7RIP - chains A and H of the 13 polymer chains in the assembly; structure by X-ray diffraction, 3.30 A resolution.

== Chain A ==
Molecule: DNA-directed RNA polymerase II subunit RPB1
Source organism: Saccharomyces cerevisiae (strain ATCC 204508 / S288c)
Notes: EC 2.7.7.6
UniProtKB: P04050 (RPB1_YEAST); residue numbers follow UniProt; this construct covers 1-1733
Amino-acid sequence (1733 residues; numbered 1 to 1733; the number before each row is that of its first residue):
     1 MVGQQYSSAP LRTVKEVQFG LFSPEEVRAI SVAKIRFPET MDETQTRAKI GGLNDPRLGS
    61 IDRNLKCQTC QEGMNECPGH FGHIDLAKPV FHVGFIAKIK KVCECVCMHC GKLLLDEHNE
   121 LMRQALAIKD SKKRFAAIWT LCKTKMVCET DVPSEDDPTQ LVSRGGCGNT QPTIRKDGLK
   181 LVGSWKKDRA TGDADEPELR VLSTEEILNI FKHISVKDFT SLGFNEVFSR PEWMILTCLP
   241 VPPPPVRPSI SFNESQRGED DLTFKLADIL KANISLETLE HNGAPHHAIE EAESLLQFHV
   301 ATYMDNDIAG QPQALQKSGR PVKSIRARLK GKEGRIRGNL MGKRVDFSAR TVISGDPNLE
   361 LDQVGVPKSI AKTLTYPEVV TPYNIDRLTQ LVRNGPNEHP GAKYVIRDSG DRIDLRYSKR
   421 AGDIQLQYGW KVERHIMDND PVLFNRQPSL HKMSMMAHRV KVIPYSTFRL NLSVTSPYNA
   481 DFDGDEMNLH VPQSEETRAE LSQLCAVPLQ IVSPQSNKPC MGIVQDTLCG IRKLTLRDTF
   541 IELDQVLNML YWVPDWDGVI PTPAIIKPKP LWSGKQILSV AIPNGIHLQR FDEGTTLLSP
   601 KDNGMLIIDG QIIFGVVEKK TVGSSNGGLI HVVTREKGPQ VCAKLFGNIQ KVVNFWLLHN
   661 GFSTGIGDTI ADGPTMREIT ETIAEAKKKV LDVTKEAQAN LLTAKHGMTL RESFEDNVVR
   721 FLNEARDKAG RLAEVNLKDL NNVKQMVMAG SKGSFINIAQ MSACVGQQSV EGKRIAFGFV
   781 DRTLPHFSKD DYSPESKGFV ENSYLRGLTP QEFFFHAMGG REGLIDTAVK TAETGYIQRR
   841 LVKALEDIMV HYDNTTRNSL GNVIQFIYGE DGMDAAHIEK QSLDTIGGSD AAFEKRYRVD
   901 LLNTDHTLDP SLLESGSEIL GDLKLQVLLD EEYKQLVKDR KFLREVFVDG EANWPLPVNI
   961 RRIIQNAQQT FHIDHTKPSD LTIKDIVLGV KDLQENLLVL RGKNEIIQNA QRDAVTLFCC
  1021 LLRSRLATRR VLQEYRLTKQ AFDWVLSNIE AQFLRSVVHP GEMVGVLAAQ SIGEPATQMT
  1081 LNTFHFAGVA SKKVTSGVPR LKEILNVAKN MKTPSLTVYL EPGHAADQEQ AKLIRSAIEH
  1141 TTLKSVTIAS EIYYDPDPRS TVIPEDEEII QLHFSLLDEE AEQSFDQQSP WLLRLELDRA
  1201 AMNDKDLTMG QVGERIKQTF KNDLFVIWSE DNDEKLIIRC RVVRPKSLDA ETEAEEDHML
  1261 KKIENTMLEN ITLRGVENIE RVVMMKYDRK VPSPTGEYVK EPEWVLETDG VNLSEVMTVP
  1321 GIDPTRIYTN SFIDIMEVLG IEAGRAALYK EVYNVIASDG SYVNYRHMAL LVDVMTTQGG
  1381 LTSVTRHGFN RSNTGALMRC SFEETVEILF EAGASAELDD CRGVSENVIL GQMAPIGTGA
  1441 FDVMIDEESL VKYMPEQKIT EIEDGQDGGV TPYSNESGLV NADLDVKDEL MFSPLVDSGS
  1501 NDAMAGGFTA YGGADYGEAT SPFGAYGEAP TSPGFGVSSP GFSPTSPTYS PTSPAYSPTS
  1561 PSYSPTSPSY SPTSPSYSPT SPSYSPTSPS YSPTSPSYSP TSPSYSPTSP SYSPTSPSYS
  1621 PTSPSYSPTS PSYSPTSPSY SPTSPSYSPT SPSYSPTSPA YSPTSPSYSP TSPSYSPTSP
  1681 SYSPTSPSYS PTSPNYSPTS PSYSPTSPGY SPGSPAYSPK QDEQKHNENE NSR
Not modelled in the structure: 1-2, 154-160, 187-198, 250-256, 1082-1091, 1177-1187, 1244-1256, 1447-1733
Metal / ion sites: Zn2+ site 1: Cys67, Cys70, Cys77, His80; Zn2+ site 2: Cys107, Cys110, Cys167; Mg2+: Asp483 (shared with 2 residues of chain R)
Residues lining bound ligands: 5N0 (3-({3-[(3-{[4-({4-[(4-{[4-({(2R)-2-amino-4-[(1-methyl-4-{[1-methyl-4-({1-methyl-4-[(1-methyl-1H-imidazole-2-carbonyl)amino]-1H-imidazole-2-carbonyl}amino)-1H-pyrrole-2-carbonyl]amino}-1H-pyrrole-2-carbonyl)amino]butanoyl}amino)-1-methyl-1H-imidazole-2-carbonyl]amino}-1-methyl-1H-pyrrole-2-carbonyl)amino]-1-methyl-1H-pyrrole-2-carbonyl}amino)-1-methyl-1H-pyrrole-2-carbonyl]amino}propyl)(methyl)amino]propyl}carbamoyl)benzoic acid): Arg1386, His1387, Arg1391

== Chain H ==
Molecule: DNA-directed RNA polymerases I, II, and III subunit RPABC3
Source organism: Saccharomyces cerevisiae (strain ATCC 204508 / S288c)
UniProtKB: P20436 (RPAB3_YEAST); residues 1-146 here = UniProt positions 1-146
Amino-acid sequence (146 residues; numbered 1 to 146; the number before each row is that of its first residue):
     1 MSNTLFDDIF QVSEVDPGRY NKVCRIEAAS TTQDQCKLTL DINVELFPVA AQDSLTVTIA
    61 SSLNLEDTPA NDSSATRSWR PPQAGDRSLA DDYDYVMYGT AYKFEEVSKD LIAVYYSFGG
   121 LLMRLEGNYR NLNNLKQENA YLLIRR
Not modelled in the structure: 1, 64-75

== How chain A and chain H interact ==
Residue-residue contacts - 58 pairs, chain A then chain H:
  Arg537(A) - Tyr20(H)
  Arg537(A) - Val23(H)
  Arg537(A) - Arg25(H)
  Arg537(A) - Asp41(H)  salt bridge
  Arg537(A) - Gly120(H)  hydrogen bond (side chain-backbone)
  Arg537(A) - Leu121(H)
  Arg537(A) - Leu122(H)
  Asp538(A) - Tyr20(H)
  Asp538(A) - Asn21(H)  hydrogen bond (side chain-backbone)
  Asp538(A) - Lys22(H)  hydrogen bond (side chain-backbone)
  Asp538(A) - Val23(H)  hydrogen bond (side chain-backbone)
  Phe540(A) - Asn43(H)
  Val559(A) - Ser78(H)
  Ile560(A) - Ser78(H)
  Ile560(A) - Trp79(H)  hydrogen bond (backbone-backbone)
  Thr562(A) - Tyr98(H)
  Pro563(A) - Trp79(H)
  Pro563(A) - Tyr98(H)
  Ala564(A) - Met97(H)
  Ala564(A) - Tyr98(H)  hydrogen bond (backbone-backbone)
  Ile565(A) - Asn43(H)
  Ile565(A) - Leu46(H)  hydrophobic
  Ile565(A) - Tyr95(H)
  Ile565(A) - Val96(H)
  Ile565(A) - Met97(H)  hydrophobic
  Ile566(A) - Val96(H)  hydrogen bond (backbone-backbone)
  Ile566(A) - Tyr141(H)  hydrophobic
  Lys567(A) - Leu89(H)
  Lys567(A) - Asp91(H)  salt bridge
  Lys567(A) - Tyr93(H)
  Lys567(A) - Asp94(H)
  Lys567(A) - Tyr95(H)
  Lys567(A) - Val96(H)  hydrogen bond (backbone-backbone)
  Pro568(A) - Asp94(H)
  Pro570(A) - Trp79(H)  hydrophobic
  Leu571(A) - Leu46(H)  hydrophobic
  Trp572(A) - Trp79(H)  hydrophobic
  Ser573(A) - Gly119(H)  hydrogen bond (side chain-backbone)
  Lys575(A) - Gly119(H)
  Lys575(A) - Gly120(H)
  Leu597(A) - Tyr102(H)  hydrogen bond (backbone-side chain)
  Leu597(A) - Leu122(H)
  Leu598(A) - Arg25(H)
  Leu598(A) - Leu122(H)
  Leu598(A) - Arg124(H)
  Pro600(A) - Arg25(H)
  Lys601(A) - Arg19(H)
  Lys601(A) - Tyr20(H)
  Asp602(A) - Tyr20(H)
  Leu606(A) - Tyr102(H)  hydrophobic
  Ile613(A) - Tyr102(H)  hydrophobic
  Ile613(A) - Ser117(H)  hydrogen bond (backbone-side chain)
  Ile613(A) - Gly120(H)
  Phe614(A) - Leu122(H)  hydrophobic
  Asp739(A) - Arg19(H)  salt bridge
  Met748(A) - Arg19(H)
  Ile973(A) - Lys136(H)
  Asp974(A) - Lys136(H)
Interface residues without a listed pair, chain A (32 interface residues in all): Leu543, Pro561, Ser599
Interface residues without a listed pair, chain H (35 interface residues in all): Thr39, Thr76, Arg77, Lys103, Tyr115, Phe118, Met123

== Overview ==
The interface between chain A and chain H involves 32 residues on one side and 35 on the other, with 11
hydrogen bonds and 3 salt bridges. Among the polar pairs are Arg537(A)-Asp41(H), Lys567(A)-Asp91(H) and
Asp739(A)-Arg19(H). Ligands of chain A: compound 5N0.
Here chain A is DNA-directed RNA polymerase II subunit RPB1 and chain H is DNA-directed RNA polymerases I, II,
and III subunit RPABC3, both from Saccharomyces cerevisiae (strain ATCC 204508 / S288c). Entry 7RIP (RNA
polymerase II elongation complex with hairpin polyamide Py-Im 1, scaffold 1 soaked with CTP) was determined by
X-ray diffraction together with 7RIM, 7RIQ, 7RIW, 7RIX and 7RIY from the same study.
